Entry 8SJ1 (X-ray diffraction, 2.81 A resolution); this record covers chains A and I of the 6 polymer chains in the assembly.

== Chain A ==
Protein: Cyclic GMP-AMP synthase
From: Mus musculus
Notes: EC 2.7.7.86; fragment: catalytic domain
Reference sequence: Q8C6L5 (CGAS_MOUSE); numbering as in UniProt (aligned over 147-507)
Amino-acid sequence (364 residues; numbered 144 to 507; the number before each row is that of its first residue):
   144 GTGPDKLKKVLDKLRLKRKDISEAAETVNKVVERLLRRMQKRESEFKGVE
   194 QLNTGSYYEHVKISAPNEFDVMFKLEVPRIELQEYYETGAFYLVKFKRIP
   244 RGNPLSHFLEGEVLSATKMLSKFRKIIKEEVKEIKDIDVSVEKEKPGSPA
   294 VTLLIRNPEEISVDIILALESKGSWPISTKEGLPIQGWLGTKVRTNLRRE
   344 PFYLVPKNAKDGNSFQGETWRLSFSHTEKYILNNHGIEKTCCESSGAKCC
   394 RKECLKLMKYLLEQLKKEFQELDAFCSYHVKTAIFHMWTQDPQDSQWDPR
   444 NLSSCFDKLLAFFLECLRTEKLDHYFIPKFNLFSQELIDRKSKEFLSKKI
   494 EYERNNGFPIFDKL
Unresolved in the structure: 144-147, 243-245, 507
Construct notes: expression tag (144-146)
Bound ions: Mg2+: Glu211, Asp213 (together with 3'-deoxyadenosine-5'-triphosphate); Zn2+: His378, Cys384, Cys385, Cys392
Ligand contacts: 3'-deoxyadenosine-5'-triphosphate (3AT): Gly198, Ser199, Glu202, Lys205, Glu211, Asp213, Asp307, Arg364, Ser368, Glu371, Lys402, Glu406, Ser420, Tyr421, Lys424, His467
Swiss-Prot annotation at these positions:
  - region: Lys372 to Lys395 (DNA-binding)
  - motif: Leu154 to Leu159 (Nuclear export signal), Asp281 to Ser291 (Nuclear localization signal)
  - binding site (GTP): Thr197, Asp307, Arg364 to Glu371
  - binding site (ATP): Ser199, Glu371, Lys402, Ser420 to Lys424
  - binding site (Mg(2+)): Glu211, Asp213, Asp307
  - binding site (2',3'-cGAMP): Asp213, Gly290, Asp307, Lys350, Arg364 to Ser366
  - binding site (Zn(2+)): His378, Cys384, Cys385, Cys392
  - site: Arg241 (Arginine-anchor), Asp307, Ile308 (Cleavage)
  - modified residue: Lys156 (N6-lactoyllysine), Glu176 (PolyADP-ribosyl glutamic acid), Ser199 (Phosphoserine), Tyr201 (Phosphotyrosine), Glu272 (5-glutamyl polyglutamate), Ser291 (Phosphoserine), Glu302 (5-glutamyl glutamate), Lys372 (N6-acetyllysine), Lys382 (N6-acetyllysine), Lys402 (N6-acetyllysine), Ser420 (Phosphoserine), Lys491 (N6-methyllysine)
  - lipidation (S-palmitoyl cysteine): Cys392, Cys393, Cys459
  - cross-link (Glycyl lysine isopeptide (Lys-Gly)): Lys217 (interchain with G-Cter in SUMO), Lys271 (interchain with G-Cter in ubiquitin), Lys335 (interchain with G-Cter in SUMO), Lys372 (interchain with G-Cter in SUMO), Lys382 (interchain with G-Cter in SUMO), Lys399 (interchain with G-Cter in ubiquitin), Lys402 (interchain with G-Cter in ubiquitin), Lys409 (interchain with G-Cter in ubiquitin), Lys410 (interchain with G-Cter in ubiquitin), Lys464 (interchain with G-Cter in SUMO)
  - mutagenesis: Lys156 (K156Q: Mimics lactylation; knockin mice show higher mortality following HSV-1 infection), Asn172 (N172K: Induces alteration of the DNA-binding surface and leads to decreased synthesis of cyclic GMP-AMP (cGAMP); when associated with L-180), Glu176 (E176A: Abolished poly-ADP-ribosylation by PARP1, stimulating interferon production in knockin mice), Arg180 (R180L: Induces alteration of the DNA-binding surface and leads to decreased synthesis of cyclic GMP-AMP (cGAMP); when associated with K-182), Gly198 (G198A: Abolishes stimulation of interferon production; when associated with A-199), Ser199 (S199A: Abolishes stimulation of interferon production; when associated with A-199), Tyr201 (Y201E: Phosphomimetic mutant; reduced translocation to the nucleus following treatment with etoposide), Glu211 to Asp213 (Abolished nucleotidyltransferase activity. Does not affect nuclear localization and tethering to chromatin), Glu211 (E211A: Abolishes ability to promote type-I interferon production), Asp213 (D213A: Abolishes ability to promote type-I interferon production), Lys217 (K217R: Reduced sumoylation), Arg222 (R222E: Impaired tethering to chromatin, leading to constitutive activation in the absence of DNA), 31 further mutagenesis entries in UniProt
What the authors report for this chain:
  - mutagenesis - E211Q/D213N: abolished catalytic activity
  - specificity-determining residues: His467 (proposed by the authors, not directly observed)
  - mutagenesis - R364A (33-fold), H467A: decreased catalytic activity on ATP/GTP
  - mutagenesis - H467A (2-fold): increased catalytic activity on GTP/GTP
  - specificity-determining residues: Ile309, Arg364
  - mutagenesis - R364A (10-fold): decreased catalytic activity on GTP/GTP
  - mutagenesis - R364A (4-fold): increased catalytic activity on ATP/ATP

== Chain I ==
Molecule: Palindromic DNA18
Sequence (18 nucleotides; row label = number of the first residue in the row):
     1 ATCTGTACATGTACAGAT

== Interface between chain A and chain I ==
Residue-residue contacts (6):
  Lys323(A) with DC8(I), salt bridge to the phosphate
  Thr334(A) with DA9(I), phosphate contact
  Lys335(A) with DA9(I), phosphate contact; DT10(I), salt bridge to the phosphate
  Thr338(A) with DC8(I), hydrogen bond to the phosphate; DA9(I), hydrogen bond to the phosphate
Interface residues without a listed pair, chain A (6 interface residues in all): Arg341, Arg342
Interface residues without a listed pair, chain I (4 interface residues in all): DA7

== Summary ==
The interface between chain A and chain I involves 6 residues on one side and 4 on the other, with 2 hydrogen
bonds and 2 salt bridges. Among the polar pairs are Thr338(A)-DC8(I), Thr338(A)-DA9(I) and Lys323(A)-DC8(I).
From the paper: R364A and H467A of chain A reduce catalytic activity on ATP/GTP; specificity determinants
His467(A), Ile309(A) and Arg364(A).
Chain A is Cyclic GMP-AMP synthase (Mus musculus) and chain I is Palindromic DNA18; the structure, Structure
of ternary complex of cGAS with dsDNA and bound 3'-dATP, was determined by X-ray diffraction together with
7UUX, 7UXW, 7UYQ, 7UYZ, 7UZR, 7V0W and 14 further entries from the same study.
